PDB entry 4NU8 | X-ray diffraction, 2.07 A resolution | chains X and A

Chain X:
Protein: Cysteine synthase
From: Haemophilus influenzae
Notes: EC 2.5.1.47
UniProtKB: P45040 (CYSK_HAEIN); residue numbers follow UniProt; this construct covers 1-316
Sequence (322 residues; row label = number of the first residue in the row; numbers below 1 keep their minus sign (His-5 is residue -5)):
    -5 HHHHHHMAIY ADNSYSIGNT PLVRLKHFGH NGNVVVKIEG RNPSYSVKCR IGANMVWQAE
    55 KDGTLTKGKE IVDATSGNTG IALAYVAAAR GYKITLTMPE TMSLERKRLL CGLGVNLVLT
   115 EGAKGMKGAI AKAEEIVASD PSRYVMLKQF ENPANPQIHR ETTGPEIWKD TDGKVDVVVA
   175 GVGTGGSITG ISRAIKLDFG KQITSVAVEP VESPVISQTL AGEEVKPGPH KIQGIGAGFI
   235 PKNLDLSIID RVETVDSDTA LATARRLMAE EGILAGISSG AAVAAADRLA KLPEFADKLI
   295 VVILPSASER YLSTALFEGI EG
Unresolved in the structure: -5 to 0, 312-316
Sequence notes: expression tag (-5 to 0)
Modified positions: Lys42 ((2S)-2-amino-6-[[3-hydroxy-2-methyl-5-(phosphonooxymethyl)pyridin-4-yl]methylideneamino]hexanoic acid; LLP)
Swiss-Prot annotation at these positions:
  - binding site (hydrogen sulfide): Asn7, Arg35, Leu268
  - binding site (pyridoxal 5'-phosphate): Asn72, Gly177 to Ser181, Ser272
  - modified residue: Lys42 (N6-(pyridoxal phosphate)lysine)

Chain A:
Protein: Peptide from Serine acetyltransferase
UniProtKB: Q8Z2E9 (Q8Z2E9_SALTI); numbering as in UniProt (aligned over 267-273)
Sequence (8 residues; each row starts with the number of its first residue; note: 1 number in that range is skipped by the numbering (no residue carries it; nothing is unmodelled there)):
   265 T
   267 FEYGDGI

Chain X / chain A interface:
Residue-residue contacts (30):
  Lys42(X) with Ile273(A)
  Thr69(X) with Ile273(A), hydrogen bond (side chain-backbone)
  Ser70(X) with Asp271(A), hydrogen bond; Gly272(A), hydrogen bond (side chain-backbone); Ile273(A)
  Gly71(X) with Gly272(A); Ile273(A)
  Asn72(X) with Ile273(A), hydrogen bond (backbone-backbone)
  Thr73(X) with Ile273(A), hydrogen bond (backbone-backbone)
  Met120(X) with Tyr269(A); Gly270(A); Asp271(A)
  Gln143(X) with Ile273(A), hydrogen bond (side chain-backbone)
  Phe144(X) with Ile273(A), hydrophobic
  Gly177(X) with Ile273(A)
  Pro221(X) with Tyr269(A)
  Gly222(X) with Phe267(A)
  Pro223(X) with Thr265(A); Phe267(A); Glu268(A)
  His224(X) with Thr265(A); Phe267(A), hydrogen bond (backbone-backbone)
  Lys225(X) with Phe267(A)
  Gln227(X) with Phe267(A); Gly272(A)
  Gly228(X) with Gly272(A), hydrogen bond (backbone-backbone); Ile273(A)
  Ala231(X) with Tyr269(A), hydrogen bond (backbone-backbone); Gly270(A), hydrogen bond (backbone-backbone); Ile273(A), hydrophobic
Interface residues without a listed pair, chain X (24 interface residues in all): Pro93, Thr178, Ile226, Gly230, Gly232, Phe233

Overview:
24 residues of chain X and 8 residues of chain A are in contact; the contacts include 10 hydrogen bonds. Polar
contacts include Thr69(X)-Ile273(A), Ser70(X)-Asp271(A) and Ser70(X)-Gly272(A). UniProt lists 3 hydrogen
sulfide-binding residues and 7 pyridoxal 5'-phosphate-binding residues on chain X.
Chain X is Cysteine synthase (Haemophilus influenzae) and chain A is Peptide from Serine acetyltransferase;
the structure, Crystal structure of O-acetylserine sulfhydrylase from Haemophilus influenzae in complex with
high affinity inhibitory peptide from ..., was determined by X-ray diffraction.
